Entry 3E50 (X-ray diffraction, 2.30 A resolution); this record covers chains A and C.

# Chain A
Protein: Insulin-degrading enzyme
From: Homo sapiens
Notes: EC 3.4.24.56
Reference sequence: P14735 (IDE_HUMAN); numbering as in UniProt (aligned over 42-1019)
Chain sequence (990 residues; each row starts with the number of its first residue):
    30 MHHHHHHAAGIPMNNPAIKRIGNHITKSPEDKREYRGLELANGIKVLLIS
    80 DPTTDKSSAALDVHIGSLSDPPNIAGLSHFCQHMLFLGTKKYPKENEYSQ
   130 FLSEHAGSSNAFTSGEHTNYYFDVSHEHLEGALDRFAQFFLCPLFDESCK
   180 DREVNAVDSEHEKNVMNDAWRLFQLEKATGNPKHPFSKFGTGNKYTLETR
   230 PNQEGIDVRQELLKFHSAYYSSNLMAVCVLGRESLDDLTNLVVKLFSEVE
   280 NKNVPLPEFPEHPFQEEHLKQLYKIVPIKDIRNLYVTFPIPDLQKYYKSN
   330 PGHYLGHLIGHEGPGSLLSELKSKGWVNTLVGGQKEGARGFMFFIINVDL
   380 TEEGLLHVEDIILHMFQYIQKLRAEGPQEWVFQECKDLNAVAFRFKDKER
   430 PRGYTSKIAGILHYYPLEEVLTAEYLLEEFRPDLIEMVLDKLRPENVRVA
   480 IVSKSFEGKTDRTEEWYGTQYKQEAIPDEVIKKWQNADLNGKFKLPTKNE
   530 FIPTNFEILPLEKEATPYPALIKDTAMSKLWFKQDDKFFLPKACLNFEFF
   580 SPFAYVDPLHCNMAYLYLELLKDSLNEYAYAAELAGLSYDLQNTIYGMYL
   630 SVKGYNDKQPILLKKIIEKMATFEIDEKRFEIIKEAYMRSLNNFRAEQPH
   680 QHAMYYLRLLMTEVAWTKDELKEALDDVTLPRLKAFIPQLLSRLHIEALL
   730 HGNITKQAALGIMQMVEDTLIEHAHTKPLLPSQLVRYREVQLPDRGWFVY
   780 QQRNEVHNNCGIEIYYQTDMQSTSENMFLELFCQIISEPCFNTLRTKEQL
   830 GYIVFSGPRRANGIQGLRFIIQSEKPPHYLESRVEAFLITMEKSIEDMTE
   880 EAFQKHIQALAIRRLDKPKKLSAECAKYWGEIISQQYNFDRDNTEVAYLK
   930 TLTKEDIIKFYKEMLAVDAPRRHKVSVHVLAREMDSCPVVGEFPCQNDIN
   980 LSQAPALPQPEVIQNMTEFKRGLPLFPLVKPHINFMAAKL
Unresolved in the structure: 30-42, 971-978, 1012-1019
Sequence notes: expression tag (30-41); engineered mutation Gln111 (Glu in P14735)
UniProt features mapped onto this chain:
  - motif: Glu853 to Tyr858 (SlyX motif)
  - binding site (Zn(2+)): His108, His112, Glu189
  - binding site (substrate): His336 to Gly342, Leu359 to Gln363
  - binding site (ATP): Arg429, Asp895 to Ser901
  - modified residue (N6-succinyllysine): Lys192, Lys697
  - mutagenesis: Ser132 (S132C: Increases catalytic rate towards INS and amyloid; when associated with C-817), Asn184 (N184C: Increases catalytic rate towards INS and amyloid; when associated with C-828), Pro286 (P286G: Reduced enzyme activity), Gly366 to Gly369 (Reduced enzyme activity), Asp426 (D426C: Increases catalytic rate towards INS and amyloid; when associated with C-899), Tyr496 (Y496A: Strongly reduced enzyme activity), Phe530 (F530A: Strongly increased enzyme activity), Arg767 (R767A: Decreases dimerization. No effect on degradation of ANP. Retains the ability to degrade an aberrant form of ANP, when in the presence of both ANP and the aberrant ANP), Glu817 (E817C: Increases catalytic rate towards INS and amyloid; when associated with C-132), Gln828 (Q828C: Increases catalytic rate towards INS and amyloid; when associated with C-184), Tyr831 (Y831F: No effect on catalytic activity), Lys899 (K899C: Increases catalytic rate towards INS and amyloid; when associated with C-426)
Bound ions: Zn2+: His108, His112, Glu189

# Chain C
Protein: Protransforming growth factor alpha
From: Homo sapiens
Notes: fragment: Transforming growth factor alpha chain
Reference sequence: P01135 (TGFA_HUMAN); residues 1-50 here correspond to UniProt positions 40-89 (UniProt number = residue number + 39)
Chain sequence (50 residues; row label = number of the first residue in the row):
     1 VVSHFNDCPDSHTQFCFHGTCRFLVQEDKPACVCHSGYVGARCEHADLLA
Unresolved in the structure: 6-50

# Interface between chain A and chain C
Contacting residue pairs (15):
  Gly335(A) - Val2(C)
  His336(A) - Val2(C)
  Gly339(A) - Val1(C)  hydrogen bond (backbone-backbone)
  Glu341(A) - Val1(C)  hydrogen bond (side chain-backbone)
  Leu359(A) - Val1(C)  hydrogen bond (backbone-backbone)
  Val360(A) - Val1(C)
  Val360(A) - Ser3(C)
  Gly361(A) - Val1(C)  hydrogen bond (backbone-backbone)
  Gly361(A) - Val2(C)
  Gly361(A) - Ser3(C)  hydrogen bond (backbone-backbone)
  Gly362(A) - Ser3(C)
  Gln363(A) - Ser3(C)  hydrogen bond (backbone-side chain)
  Ile374(A) - Ser3(C)
  Tyr609(A) - Val1(C)
  Tyr609(A) - Val2(C)
Other interface residues (no listed pair), chain A (12 interface residues in all): His332

# Summary
12 residues of chain A and 3 residues of chain C are in contact; the contacts include 6 hydrogen bonds. Polar
pairs include Glu341(A)-Val1(C), Gln363(A)-Ser3(C) and Gly339(A)-Val1(C). UniProt lists 3 Zn2+-binding
residues, 12 substrate-binding residues, 8 ATP-binding residues and 15 mutagenesis sites on chain A.
Chain A is Insulin-degrading enzyme and chain C is Protransforming growth factor alpha, both from Homo
sapiens; the structure, Crystal structure of human insulin degrading enzyme in complex with transforming
growth factor-alpha, was determined by X-ray diffraction, deposited together with 3HGZ, 2WK3 and 3E4Z.
